5HO8 - chain A; structure by X-ray diffraction, 2.70 A resolution.

[Chain A]
Name: 3-phosphoinositide-dependent protein kinase 1
Source organism: Homo sapiens
Notes: EC 2.7.11.1; fragment: kinase domain, residues 51-359
UniProtKB: O15530 (PDPK1_HUMAN); residue numbers follow UniProt; this construct covers 51-359
Amino-acid sequence (309 residues; row label = number of the first residue in the row):
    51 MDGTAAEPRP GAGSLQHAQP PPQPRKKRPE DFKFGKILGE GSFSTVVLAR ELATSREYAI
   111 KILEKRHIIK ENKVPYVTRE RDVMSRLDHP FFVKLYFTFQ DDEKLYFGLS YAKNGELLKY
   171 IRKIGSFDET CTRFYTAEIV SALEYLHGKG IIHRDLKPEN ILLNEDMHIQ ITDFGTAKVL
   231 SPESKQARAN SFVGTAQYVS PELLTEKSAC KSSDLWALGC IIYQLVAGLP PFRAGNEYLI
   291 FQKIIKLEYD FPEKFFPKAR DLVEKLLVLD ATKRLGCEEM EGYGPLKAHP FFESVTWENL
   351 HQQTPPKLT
Disordered / not traced: 51-70, 232-240, 359
Modified residues: S241 (phosphoserine; SEP)
Residues lining bound ligands: 63E (4-butyl-6-(1H-pyrrolo[2,3-b]pyridin-3-yl)pyrimidin-2-amine): L88, G89, E90, V96, A109, K111, E130, V143, L159, S160, Y161, A162, E209, L212, T222, D223
Curated features (UniProtKB/Swiss-Prot):
  - active site: D205 (Proton acceptor)
  - binding site (ATP): S92 to S94, K111, S160 to A162, E166, E209, D223
  - modified residue: S241 (Phosphoserine), K304 (N6-acetyllysine), T354 (Phosphothreonine)
  - mutagenesis: S241 (S241A: No activation), A277 (A277V: 3-fold increase in kinase activity), T354 (T354A: Abolishes phosphorylation by MELK)

[In short]
Bound to chain A: compound 63E. Curated annotation (UniProt) lists active-site residue D205, 10 ATP-binding
residues and 3 mutagenesis sites.
Chain A is 3-phosphoinositide-dependent protein kinase 1 (Homo sapiens); the structure, Discovery of novel
7-azaindoles as PDK1 inhibitors, was determined by X-ray diffraction (same publication as 5HKM, 5HNG and
5HO7).
